Entry 5JCJ (X-ray diffraction, 1.76 A resolution); this record covers chains C and D of the 4 polymer chains in the assembly.

[Chain C]
Protein: Pteridine reductase
Organism: Trypanosoma brucei brucei
UniProt: O76290 (O76290_TRYBB); residues 1-268 here = UniProt positions 1-268
Sequence (288 residues; row label = number of the first residue in the row; numbers below 1 keep their minus sign (Met-19 is residue -19)):
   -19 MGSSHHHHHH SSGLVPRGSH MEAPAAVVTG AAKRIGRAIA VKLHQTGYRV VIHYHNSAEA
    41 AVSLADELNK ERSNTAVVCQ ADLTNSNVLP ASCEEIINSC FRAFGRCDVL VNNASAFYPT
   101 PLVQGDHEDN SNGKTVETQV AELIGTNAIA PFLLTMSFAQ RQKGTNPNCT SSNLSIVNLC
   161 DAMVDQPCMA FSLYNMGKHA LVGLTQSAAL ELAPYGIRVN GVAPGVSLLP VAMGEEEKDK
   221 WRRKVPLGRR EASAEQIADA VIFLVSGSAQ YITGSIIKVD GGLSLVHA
Unresolved in the structure: -19 to 2, 104-113, 143-151, 211-218
Sequence notes: initiating methionine (-19); expression tag (-18 to 0)
Ligand contacts: NADP (NAP; NADP nicotinamide-adenine-dinucleotide phosphate): Gly10, Arg14, Ile15, Gly16, His33, Tyr34, His35, Asn36, Ser37, Ala61, Asp62, Leu63, Thr64, Asn93, Ala94, Ser95, Ala96, Thr126, Leu159, Cys160, Asp161, Tyr174, Lys178, Pro204, Gly205, Val206, Ser207, Leu208
From the paper describing this entry:
  - binding site for the ligand 6JM: Asp161, Gly205, Trp221
  - post-translational modification sites: Cys168

[Chain D]
Protein: Pteridine reductase
Organism: Trypanosoma brucei brucei
UniProt: O76290 (O76290_TRYBB); residue numbers follow UniProt; this construct covers 1-268
Sequence (288 residues; numbered -19 to 268; the number before each row is that of its first residue; numbers below 1 keep their minus sign (Met-19 is residue -19)):
   -19 MGSSHHHHHH SSGLVPRGSH MEAPAAVVTG AAKRIGRAIA VKLHQTGYRV VIHYHNSAEA
    41 AVSLADELNK ERSNTAVVCQ ADLTNSNVLP ASCEEIINSC FRAFGRCDVL VNNASAFYPT
   101 PLVQGDHEDN SNGKTVETQV AELIGTNAIA PFLLTMSFAQ RQKGTNPNCT SSNLSIVNLC
   161 DAMVDQPCMA FSLYNMGKHA LVGLTQSAAL ELAPYGIRVN GVAPGVSLLP VAMGEEEKDK
   221 WRRKVPLGRR EASAEQIADA VIFLVSGSAQ YITGSIIKVD GGLSLVHA
Unresolved in the structure: -19 to 1, 104-113, 143-151
Sequence notes: initiating methionine (-19); expression tag (-18 to 0)
Modified residues: Cys168 (S-oxy cysteine; CSX)
Ligand contacts:
  - 6JM (2-(3,4-dihydroxyphenyl)-3,6-dihydroxy-4H-1-benzopyran-4-one): Arg14, Ser95, Phe97, Asp161, Met163, Cys168, Tyr174, Gly205, Val206, Ser207, Leu208, Leu209, Pro210, Trp221, Leu263
  - NADP (NAP; NADP nicotinamide-adenine-dinucleotide phosphate): Gly10, Arg14, Ile15, Gly16, His33, Tyr34, His35, Asn36, Ser37, Ala61, Asp62, Leu63, Thr64, Asn93, Ala94, Ser95, Ala96, Thr126, Asn127, Leu159, Cys160, Asp161, Tyr174, Lys178, Pro204, Gly205, Val206, Ser207, Leu208
From the paper describing this entry:
  - higher-order assembly contacts with a neighbouring Pteridine reductase: Val266 to Ala268

[Chain C / chain D interface]
Contacting residue pairs (58; chain C residue first):
  Gln186(C) with Leu265(D)
  Ala189(C) with Leu265(D), hydrophobic
  Leu190(C) with Val266(D), hydrophobic
  Ala193(C) with Pro226(D); Leu227(D)
  Arg198(C) with Leu227(D)
  Val206(C) with Tyr251(D)
  Val225(C) with Tyr251(D)
  Pro226(C) with Ala193(D)
  Leu227(C) with Ala193(D); Arg198(D); Gln250(D); Tyr251(D); Thr253(D)
  Arg230(C) with Tyr251(D), hydrogen bond (backbone-side chain)
  Glu231(C) with Tyr251(D)
  Ala232(C) with Tyr251(D), hydrogen bond (backbone-side chain)
  Gln236(C) with Tyr251(D)
  Asp239(C) with Phe243(D); Ser248(D)
  Phe243(C) with Asp239(D); Ala240(D), hydrophobic; Phe243(D), hydrophobic
  Ser248(C) with Asp239(D)
  Gln250(C) with Leu227(D); Gln236(D)
  Tyr251(C) with Val206(D); Val225(D); Leu227(D); Arg230(D), hydrogen bond (side chain-backbone); Glu231(D); Ala232(D), hydrogen bond (side chain-backbone); Gln236(D); Val259(D); Asp260(D); Gly261(D), hydrogen bond (backbone-backbone)
  Ile252(C) with Lys258(D); Val259(D), hydrophobic
  Thr253(C) with Asp260(D); Gly261(D); Gly262(D)
  Gly254(C) with Lys258(D), hydrogen bond (backbone-side chain); Leu265(D)
  Ser255(C) with Lys258(D), hydrogen bond (side chain-backbone)
  Ile257(C) with Ile257(D), hydrophobic
  Lys258(C) with Ile252(D); Gly254(D), hydrogen bond (side chain-backbone); Ser255(D), hydrogen bond (backbone-side chain)
  Val259(C) with Tyr251(D); Ile252(D), hydrophobic
  Asp260(C) with Tyr251(D); Thr253(D)
  Gly261(C) with Tyr251(D), hydrogen bond (backbone-backbone); Thr253(D)
  Gly262(C) with Thr253(D)
  Leu265(C) with Gln186(D); Ala189(D), hydrophobic; Gly254(D)
Also at the interface, not in a pair above, chain C (34 interface residues in all): Pro194, Gly196, Ala240, Gly247, Val266
Also at the interface, not in a pair above, chain D (32 interface residues in all): Leu190, Pro194

[Summary]
The interface between chain C and chain D involves 34 residues on one side and 32 on the other; the contacts
include 10 hydrogen bonds. Polar contacts include Arg230(C)-Tyr251(D), Ala232(C)-Tyr251(D) and
Tyr251(C)-Arg230(D). Chain C binds NADP. From the paper: a binding site for the ligand 6JM at Asp161(C),
Gly205(C) and Trp221(C); a modification site at Cys168(C).
Here chain C is Pteridine reductase and chain D is Pteridine reductase, both from Trypanosoma brucei brucei.
Entry 5JCJ (Trypanosoma brucei PTR1 in complex with inhibitor NMT-H037 (compound 7)) was determined by X-ray
diffraction (same publication as 5JCX, 5JDC and 5JDI).
